PDB entry 8VVI | electron microscopy, 2.80 A resolution | chains A and C of the 7 polymer chains in the assembly

# Chain A
Protein: Motility protein B-like N-terminal domain-containing protein
Source organism: Sulfuricurvum kujiense DSM 16994
UniProt: E4TXT6 (E4TXT6_SULKY); numbering as in UniProt (aligned over 1-238)
Chain sequence (277 residues; numbered 1 to 277; the number before each row is that of its first residue):
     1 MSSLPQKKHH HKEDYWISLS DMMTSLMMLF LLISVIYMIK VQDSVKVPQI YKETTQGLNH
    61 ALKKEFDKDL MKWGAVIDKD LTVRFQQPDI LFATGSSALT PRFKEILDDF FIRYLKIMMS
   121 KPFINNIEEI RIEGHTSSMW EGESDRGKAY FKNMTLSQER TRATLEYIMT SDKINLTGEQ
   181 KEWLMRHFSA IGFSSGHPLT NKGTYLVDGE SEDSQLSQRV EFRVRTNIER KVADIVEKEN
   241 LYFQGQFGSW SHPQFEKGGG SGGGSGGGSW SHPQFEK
Unresolved in the structure: 1-9, 248-277
Sequence notes: expression tag (239-277)

# Chain C
Protein: MotA/TolQ/ExbB proton channel domain-containing protein
Source organism: Sulfuricurvum kujiense DSM 16994
UniProt: E4TXT5 (E4TXT5_SULKY); numbering as in UniProt (aligned over 1-378)
Chain sequence (378 residues; row label = number of the first residue in the row):
     1 MIHNMAYFGV GLITLMFLIF VMNRRNKSIQ ELAPGILITT GIFFTFVGIA IGLVHFNADN
    61 VDDSLPTLLN GIKTAFWASA TGVFFALIIK ILDIFDLTRT NESSAVEGMS IDDIVTYQAK
   121 QTDVLVEILR SIKNMHSSIA AQDDSSLVSQ IALLRDDSNK KSDALRQEFR DFAATMAENN
   181 SKIFIEALKD VIKNFNDKIS EQFGDNFKQL NQAVEKTVIW QENYRNQMAQ SIETMTLIAS
   241 MLESQAHDYS IIVSNSAEFE SHVSAMGRSL EEITFQREQL QSMIHSLVNF LESASDSLPL
   301 IGQKVDDMTE RLVKGMNEAT EEVQKQVTIL DHELEIALKR SLEGLGQQLA SLSNKFVQDY
   361 TPLTEKLREV VALAAKQR
Unresolved in the structure: 100-378

# How chain A and chain C interact
Residue-residue contacts (30; chain A residue first):
  His10(A) - Glu31(C)
  His10(A) - Leu32(C)
  His11(A) - Glu31(C)
  Tyr15(A) - Gly35(C)
  Tyr15(A) - Ile38(C)  hydrophobic
  Tyr15(A) - Lys90(C)  hydrogen bond
  Ser18(A) - Thr39(C)
  Ser18(A) - Ile42(C)
  Leu19(A) - Ile42(C)
  Asp21(A) - Phe46(C)
  Met22(A) - Ile42(C)
  Met22(A) - Thr45(C)
  Met22(A) - Phe46(C)  hydrophobic
  Ser25(A) - Phe46(C)
  Leu26(A) - Ile49(C)  hydrophobic
  Leu26(A) - Phe76(C)  hydrophobic
  Leu29(A) - Ile49(C)  hydrophobic
  Leu29(A) - Ile72(C)  hydrophobic
  Phe30(A) - Phe76(C)  hydrophobic
  Leu32(A) - Leu53(C)  hydrophobic
  Ile36(A) - Phe56(C)  hydrophobic
  Ile36(A) - Val61(C)
  Ile36(A) - Leu65(C)  hydrophobic
  Ile36(A) - Leu68(C)  hydrophobic
  Ile39(A) - Val61(C)  hydrophobic
  Lys40(A) - Val61(C)
  Lys40(A) - Asp62(C)  hydrogen bond (side chain-backbone)
  Lys40(A) - Leu65(C)
  Tyr242(A) - Asn60(C)  hydrogen bond
  Tyr242(A) - Asp63(C)  hydrogen bond
Interface residues without a listed pair, chain A (19 interface residues in all): Glu13, Ile33, Tyr37
Interface residues without a listed pair, chain C (21 interface residues in all): Leu69
The authors on this interface:
  - interface residues, chain A: Asp21(A)

# In short
19 residues of chain A face 21 of chain C across their interface; the contacts include 4 hydrogen bonds. Polar
pairs include Tyr15(A)-Lys90(C), Lys40(A)-Asp62(C) and Tyr242(A)-Asn60(C). From the paper: the interface
residue Asp21(A).
Here chain A is Motility protein B-like N-terminal domain-containing protein and chain C is MotA/TolQ/ExbB
proton channel domain-containing protein, both from Sulfuricurvum kujiense DSM 16994. Entry 8VVI (Cryo-EM
structure of a type II ZorAB complex from Sulfuricurvum kujiense) was determined by electron microscopy
together with 8VVN from the same study.
